6UTW - chains DDD and FFF of the 9 polymer chains in the assembly; structure by X-ray diffraction, 3.85 A resolution.

Chain DDD:
Protein: DNA-directed RNA polymerase subunit beta'
Organism: Escherichia coli
Notes: EC 2.7.7.6
Reference sequence: P0A8T7 (RPOC_ECOLI); residue numbers follow UniProt; this construct covers 1-1407
Chain sequence (1407 residues; each row starts with the number of its first residue):
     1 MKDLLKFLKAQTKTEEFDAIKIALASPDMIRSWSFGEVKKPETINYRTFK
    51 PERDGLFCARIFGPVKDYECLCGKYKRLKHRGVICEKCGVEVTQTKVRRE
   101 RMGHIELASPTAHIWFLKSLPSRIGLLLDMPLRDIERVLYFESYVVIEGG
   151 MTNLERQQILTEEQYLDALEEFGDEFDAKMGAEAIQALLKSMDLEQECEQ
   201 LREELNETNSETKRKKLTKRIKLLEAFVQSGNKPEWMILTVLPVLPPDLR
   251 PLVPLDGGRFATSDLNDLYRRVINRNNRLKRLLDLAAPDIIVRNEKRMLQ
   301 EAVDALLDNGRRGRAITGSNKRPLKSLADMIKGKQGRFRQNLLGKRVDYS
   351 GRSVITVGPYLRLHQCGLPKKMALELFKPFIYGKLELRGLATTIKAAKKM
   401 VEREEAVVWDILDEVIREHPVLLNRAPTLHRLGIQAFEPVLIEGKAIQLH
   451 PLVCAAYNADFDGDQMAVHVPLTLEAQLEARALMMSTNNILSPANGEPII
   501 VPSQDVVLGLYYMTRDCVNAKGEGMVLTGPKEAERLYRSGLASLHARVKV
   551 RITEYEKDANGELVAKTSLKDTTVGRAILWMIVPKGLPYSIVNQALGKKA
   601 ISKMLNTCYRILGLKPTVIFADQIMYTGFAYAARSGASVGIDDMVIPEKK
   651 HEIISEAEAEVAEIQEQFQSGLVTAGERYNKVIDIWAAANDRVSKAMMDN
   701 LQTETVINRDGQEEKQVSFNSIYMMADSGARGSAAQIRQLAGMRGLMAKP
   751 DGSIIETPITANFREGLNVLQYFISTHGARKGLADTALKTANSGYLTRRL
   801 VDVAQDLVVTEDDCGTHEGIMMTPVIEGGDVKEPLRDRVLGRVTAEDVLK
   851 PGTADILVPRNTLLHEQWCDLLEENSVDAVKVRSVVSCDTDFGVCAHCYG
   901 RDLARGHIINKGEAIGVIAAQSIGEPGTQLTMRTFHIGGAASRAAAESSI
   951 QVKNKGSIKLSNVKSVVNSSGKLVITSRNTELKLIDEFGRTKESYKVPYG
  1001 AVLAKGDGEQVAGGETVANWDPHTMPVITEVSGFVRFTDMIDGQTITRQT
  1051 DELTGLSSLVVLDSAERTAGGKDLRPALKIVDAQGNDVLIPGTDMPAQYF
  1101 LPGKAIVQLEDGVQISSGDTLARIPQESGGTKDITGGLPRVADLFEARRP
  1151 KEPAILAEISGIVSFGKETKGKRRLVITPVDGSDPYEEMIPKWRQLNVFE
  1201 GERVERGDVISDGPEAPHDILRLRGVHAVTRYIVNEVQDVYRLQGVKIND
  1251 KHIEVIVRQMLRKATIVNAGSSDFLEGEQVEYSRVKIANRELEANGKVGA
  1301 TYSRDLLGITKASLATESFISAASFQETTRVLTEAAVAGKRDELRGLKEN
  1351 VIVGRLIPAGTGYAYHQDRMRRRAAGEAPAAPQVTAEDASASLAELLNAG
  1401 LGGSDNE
Not modelled in the structure: 1-14, 1377-1407
Ion coordination: Zn2+ site 1: C70, C72, C85; Mg2+: D460, D462, D464 (shared with 1 residue of chain 333); Zn2+ site 2: C814, C888, C895
Small-molecule neighbours: diphosphate (DPO): D460, R731, R933, H936, I937
UniProt features mapped onto this chain:
  - binding site (Zn(2+)): C70, C72, C85, C88, C814, C888, C895, C898
  - binding site (Mg(2+)): D460, D462, D464
  - modified residue: K983 (N6-acetyllysine)

Chain FFF:
Protein: RNA polymerase sigma factor RpoS
Organism: Escherichia coli (strain K12)
Reference sequence: P13445 (RPOS_ECOLI); residues 1-328 here = UniProt positions 1-328
Chain sequence (336 residues; row label = number of the first residue in the row):
     1 MGQNTLKVHDLNEDAEFDENGVEVFDEKALVEEEPSDNDLAEEELLSQGA
    51 TQRVLDATQLYLGEIGYSPLLTAEEEVYFARRALRGDVASRRRMIESNLR
   101 LVVKIARRYGNRGLALLDLIEEGNLGLIRAVEKFDPERGFRFSTYATWWI
   151 RQTIERAIMNQTRTIRLPIHIVKELNVYLRTARELSHKLDHEPSAEEIAE
   201 QLDKPVDDVSRMLRLNERITSVDTPLGGDSEKALLDILADEKENGPEDTT
   251 QDDDMKQSIVKWLFELNAKQREVLARRFGLLGYEAATLEDVGREIGLTRE
   301 RVRQIQVEGLRRLREILQTQGLNIEALFLEHHHHHH
Not modelled in the structure: 1-52, 330-336
Sequence notes: conflict G2 (Ser in P13445), E33 (Gln in P13445); expression tag (329-336)
UniProt features mapped onto this chain:
  - DNA-binding region: L288 to V307 (H-T-H motif)
  - region: D56 to A89 (Sigma-70 factor domain-1)
  - motif: D118 to E121 (Interaction with polymerase core subunit RpoC)

How chain DDD and chain FFF interact:
Contacting residue pairs (79; chain DDD residue first):
  E42(DDD) - R166(FFF)  salt bridge
  T43(DDD) - T164(FFF)  hydrogen bond (side chain-backbone)
  T43(DDD) - I165(FFF)
  I44(DDD) - I165(FFF)  hydrophobic
  Y46(DDD) - I165(FFF)  hydrophobic
  Y46(DDD) - L167(FFF)  hydrophobic
  Y46(DDD) - P168(FFF)
  Y46(DDD) - I171(FFF)
  Y46(DDD) - L215(FFF)  hydrophobic
  K79(DDD) - E284(FFF)  salt bridge
  R133(DDD) - R53(FFF)
  E136(DDD) - L55(FFF)
  R137(DDD) - R53(FFF)
  Y140(DDD) - L55(FFF)  hydrophobic
  E142(DDD) - R53(FFF)
  E142(DDD) - L55(FFF)
  D248(DDD) - K242(FFF)  salt bridge
  P251(DDD) - V222(FFF)
  L255(DDD) - L238(FFF)  hydrophobic
  R259(DDD) - E217(FFF)
  R259(DDD) - R218(FFF)
  R259(DDD) - T220(FFF)  hydrogen bond
  F260(DDD) - I165(FFF)  hydrophobic
  F260(DDD) - I219(FFF)
  F260(DDD) - T220(FFF)  hydrogen bond (backbone-backbone)
  A261(DDD) - T220(FFF)
  A261(DDD) - V222(FFF)
  T262(DDD) - I219(FFF)
  T262(DDD) - T220(FFF)  hydrogen bond (backbone-backbone)
  T262(DDD) - S221(FFF)
  T262(DDD) - V222(FFF)  hydrogen bond (backbone-backbone)
  S263(DDD) - V222(FFF)
  S263(DDD) - D223(FFF)
  D264(DDD) - S221(FFF)  hydrogen bond
  D264(DDD) - D223(FFF)  hydrogen bond (backbone-side chain)
  R270(DDD) - Q161(FFF)  hydrogen bond (side chain-backbone)
  R270(DDD) - T164(FFF)  hydrogen bond
  R271(DDD) - D118(FFF)  salt bridge
  N274(DDD) - Q161(FFF)  hydrogen bond
  R275(DDD) - D118(FFF)  salt bridge
  R278(DDD) - D118(FFF)  salt bridge
  R278(DDD) - E121(FFF)
  R278(DDD) - E122(FFF)  salt bridge
  R278(DDD) - L125(FFF)
  L282(DDD) - E121(FFF)
  L282(DDD) - L125(FFF)  hydrophobic
  L285(DDD) - E132(FFF)
  P288(DDD) - E96(FFF)
  I290(DDD) - Y61(FFF)  hydrophobic
  I290(DDD) - E64(FFF)
  I290(DDD) - I65(FFF)  hydrophobic
  I290(DDD) - L99(FFF)  hydrophobic
  I291(DDD) - I95(FFF)  hydrophobic
  I291(DDD) - E121(FFF)
  I291(DDD) - N124(FFF)
  R293(DDD) - E64(FFF)  salt bridge
  N294(DDD) - Y61(FFF)
  N294(DDD) - L117(FFF)
  N294(DDD) - E121(FFF)  hydrogen bond
  E295(DDD) - E121(FFF)
  R297(DDD) - Y61(FFF)
  R297(DDD) - E64(FFF)  salt bridge
  M298(DDD) - L117(FFF)  hydrophobic
  M298(DDD) - D118(FFF)
  M298(DDD) - E121(FFF)
  N320(DDD) - T224(FFF)  hydrogen bond
  R322(DDD) - S221(FFF)  hydrogen bond
  R322(DDD) - T224(FFF)  hydrogen bond
  Y382(DDD) - E247(FFF)
  T392(DDD) - Q320(FFF)
  T392(DDD) - G321(FFF)
  T392(DDD) - L322(FFF)
  T393(DDD) - D254(FFF)
  T393(DDD) - L322(FFF)
  I394(DDD) - D254(FFF)  hydrogen bond (backbone-side chain)
  K395(DDD) - Q251(FFF)
  K395(DDD) - L329(FFF)
  A396(DDD) - L322(FFF)  hydrophobic
  K399(DDD) - L329(FFF)
Interface residues without a listed pair, chain DDD (56 interface residues in all): V65, T95, E162, L252, V253, D267, E301, K325, M330, Q335, K378, E386, K398
Interface residues without a listed pair, chain FFF (52 interface residues in all): V54, A57, L60, R92, I128, R163, P225, E231, L234, T250, S258

Overview:
56 residues of chain DDD and 52 residues of chain FFF are in contact; the contacts include 15 hydrogen bonds
and 9 salt bridges. Polar pairs include E42(DDD)-R166(FFF), K79(DDD)-E284(FFF) and D248(DDD)-K242(FFF). Chain
DDD binds diphosphate.
Chain DDD is DNA-directed RNA polymerase subunit beta' (Escherichia coli) and chain FFF is RNA polymerase
sigma factor RpoS (Escherichia coli (strain K12)); the structure, E. coli sigma-S transcription initiation
complex with a 4-nt RNA ("Fresh" crystal), was determined by X-ray diffraction (same publication as 6UTV,
6UTX, 6UTY, 6UTZ, 6UU0, 6UU1 and 11 further entries).
